7L9A - chain A; structure by X-ray diffraction, 2.27 A resolution.

Chain A:
Protein: Bromodomain testis-specific protein
Organism: Homo sapiens
Notes: fragment: bromodomain 2
UniProt: Q58F21 (BRDT_HUMAN); residues 268-379 here correspond to UniProt positions 269-380 (UniProt number = residue number + 1)
Sequence (135 residues; row label = number of the first residue in the row):
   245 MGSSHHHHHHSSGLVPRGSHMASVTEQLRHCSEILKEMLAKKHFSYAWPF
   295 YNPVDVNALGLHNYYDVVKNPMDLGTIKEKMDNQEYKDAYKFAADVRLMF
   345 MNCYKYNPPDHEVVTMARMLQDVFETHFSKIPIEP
Disordered / not traced: 245-261
Sequence notes: initiating methionine (245); expression tag (246-267)
Residues lining bound ligands: XWP (N~1~-(5-{[3-(4-amino-2-methylphenyl)-1-methyl-1H-indazole-5-carbonyl]amino}-2-methylphenyl)-N~4~-methylbenzene-1,4-dicarboxamide): W292, P293, F294, V298, L303, L305, H306, N307, Y308, V311, V312, N346, C347, Y350, N351, P352, H355, V357
What the authors report for this chain:
  - binding site for XWP: W292, P293, F294, V298, L303, L305, H306, N307, Y308, V311, M343, C347, Y350, N351, P352, H355, V357
  - specificity-determining residues: P352, H355

In short:
Ligands of chain A: compound XWP. The paper reports a binding site for XWP at W292, P293 and F294 among
others; specificity determinants P352 and H355.
Chain A is Bromodomain testis-specific protein (Homo sapiens); the structure, Crystal structure of BRDT
bromodomain 2 in complex with CDD-1102, was determined by X-ray diffraction (same publication as 7L99).
